8DEX - chains I and J of the 12 polymer chains in the assembly; structure by electron microscopy, 2.70 A resolution.

Chain I:
Molecule: CRISPR-associated protein, CT1133 family
Source organism: Desulfovibrio vulgaris
UniProtKB: Q72WF8 (Q72WF8_DESVH); residue numbers follow UniProt; this construct covers 1-612
Sequence (612 residues; numbered 1 to 612; the number before each row is that of its first residue):
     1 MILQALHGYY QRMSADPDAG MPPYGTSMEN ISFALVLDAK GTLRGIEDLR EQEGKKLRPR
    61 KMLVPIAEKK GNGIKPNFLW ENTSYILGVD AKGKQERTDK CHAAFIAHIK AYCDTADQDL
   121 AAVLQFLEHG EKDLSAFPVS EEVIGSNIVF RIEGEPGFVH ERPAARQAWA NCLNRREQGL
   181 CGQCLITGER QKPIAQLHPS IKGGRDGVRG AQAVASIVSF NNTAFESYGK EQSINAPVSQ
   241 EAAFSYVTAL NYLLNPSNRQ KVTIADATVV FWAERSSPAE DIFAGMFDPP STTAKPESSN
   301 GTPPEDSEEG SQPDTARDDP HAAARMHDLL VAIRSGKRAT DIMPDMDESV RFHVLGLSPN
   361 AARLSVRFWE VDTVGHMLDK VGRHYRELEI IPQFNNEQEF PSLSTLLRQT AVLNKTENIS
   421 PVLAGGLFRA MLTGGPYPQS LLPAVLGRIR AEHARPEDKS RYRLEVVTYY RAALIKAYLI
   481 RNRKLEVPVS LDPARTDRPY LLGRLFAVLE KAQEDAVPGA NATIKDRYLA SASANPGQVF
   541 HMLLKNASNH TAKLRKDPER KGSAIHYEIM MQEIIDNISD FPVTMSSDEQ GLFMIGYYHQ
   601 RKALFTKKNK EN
Disordered / not traced: 25-179, 291-324, 428, 562, 609-612

Chain J:
Molecule: CRISPR-associated protein, CT1133 family
Source organism: Desulfovibrio vulgaris
UniProtKB: Q72WF8 (Q72WF8_DESVH); residues 1-124 here correspond to UniProt positions 489-612 (UniProt number = residue number + 488)
Sequence (124 residues; row label = number of the first residue in the row):
     1 VSLDPARTDR PYLLGRLFAV LEKAQEDAVP GANATIKDRY LASASANPGQ VFHMLLKNAS
    61 NHTAKLRKDP ERKGSAIHYE IMMQEIIDNI SDFPVTMSSD EQGLFMIGYY HQRKALFTKK
   121 NKEN
Disordered / not traced: 74-75, 120-124

How chain I and chain J interact:
Pairs across the interface (35; chain I residue first):
  Gly537(I) - Ser99(J)
  Gly537(I) - Asp100(J)
  Gln538(I) - Ser99(J)  hydrogen bond
  His541(I) - Ser99(J)
  His541(I) - Gln102(J)
  His541(I) - Gly103(J)
  Leu544(I) - Met106(J)  hydrophobic
  Lys545(I) - Ser45(J)  hydrogen bond
  Lys545(I) - Gln102(J)  hydrogen bond
  Ser548(I) - Lys37(J)  hydrogen bond
  Ser548(I) - Leu41(J)
  Ala552(I) - Asp38(J)
  Arg555(I) - Asp38(J)  salt bridge
  Glu568(I) - Lys37(J)  salt bridge
  Glu568(I) - Tyr110(J)
  Ile569(I) - Phe117(J)  hydrophobic
  Met571(I) - Tyr110(J)
  Gln572(I) - Tyr110(J)
  Gln572(I) - Arg113(J)
  Gln572(I) - Lys114(J)
  Gln572(I) - Phe117(J)
  Glu573(I) - Lys114(J)
  Ile575(I) - Tyr110(J)  hydrophobic
  Ile575(I) - His111(J)
  Asp576(I) - Ser2(J)  hydrogen bond (backbone-side chain)
  Asp576(I) - His111(J)  salt bridge
  Asp576(I) - Lys114(J)
  Ile578(I) - His111(J)  hydrogen bond (backbone-side chain)
  Ser579(I) - Arg7(J)  hydrogen bond (backbone-side chain)
  Ser579(I) - Ile107(J)
  Asp580(I) - Arg7(J)  salt bridge
  Asp580(I) - Leu104(J)
  Asp580(I) - Ile107(J)
  Phe581(I) - Gly103(J)
  Phe581(I) - Ile107(J)  hydrophobic
Other interface residues (no listed pair), chain I (21 interface residues in all): Lys556, Asn577
Other interface residues (no listed pair), chain J (21 interface residues in all): Asn33, Thr35, Tyr109

In short:
The chain I/chain J interface involves 21 residues from each chain, with 7 hydrogen bonds and 4 salt bridges.
Polar pairs include Arg555(I)-Asp38(J), Glu568(I)-Lys37(J) and Asp576(I)-His111(J).
Here chain I is CRISPR-associated protein, CT1133 family and chain J is CRISPR-associated protein, CT1133
family, both from Desulfovibrio vulgaris. Entry 8DEX (type I-C Cascade) was determined by electron microscopy
(same publication as 8DEJ, 8DFA, 8DFS and 8DFO).
